Entry 6CON (X-ray diffraction, 2.10 A resolution); this record covers chains C and D of the 4 polymer chains in the assembly.

== Chain C ==
Molecule: CoA-transferase subunit alpha
Organism: Mycobacterium tuberculosis
Notes: EC 2.8.3.-, 2.8.3.12
UniProt: A0A045J8X5 (A0A045J8X5_MYCTX); residue numbers follow UniProt; this construct covers 1-292
Chain sequence (305 residues; each row starts with the number of its first residue; numbers below 1 keep their minus sign (Met-12 is residue -12)):
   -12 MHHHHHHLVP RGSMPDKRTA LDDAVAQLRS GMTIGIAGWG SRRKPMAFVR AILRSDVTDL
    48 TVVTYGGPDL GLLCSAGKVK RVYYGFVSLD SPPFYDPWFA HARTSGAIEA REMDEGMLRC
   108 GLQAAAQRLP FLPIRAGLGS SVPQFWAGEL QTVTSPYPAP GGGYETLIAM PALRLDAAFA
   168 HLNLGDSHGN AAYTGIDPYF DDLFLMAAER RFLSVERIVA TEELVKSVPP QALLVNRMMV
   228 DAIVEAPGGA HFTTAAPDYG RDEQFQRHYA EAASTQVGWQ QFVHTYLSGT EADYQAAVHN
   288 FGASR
Unresolved in the structure: -12 to 0
Differences from the reference sequence: initiating methionine (-12); expression tag (-11 to 0)
From the paper describing this entry:
  - catalytic residues: Glu102 (proposed by the authors, not directly observed)

== Chain D ==
Molecule: CoA-transferase subunit beta
Organism: Mycobacterium tuberculosis
Notes: EC 2.8.3.-, 2.8.3.6
UniProt: A0A045H5Z8 (A0A045H5Z8_MYCTX); residues 1-250 here = UniProt positions 1-250
Chain sequence (250 residues; numbered 1 to 250; the number before each row is that of its first residue):
     1 MSTRAEVCAV ACAELFRDAG EIMISPMTNM ASVGARLARL TFAPDILLTD GEAQLLADTP
    61 ALGKTGAPNR IEGWMPFGRV FETLAWGRRH VVMGANQVDR YGNQNISAFG PLQRPTRQMF
   121 GVRGSPGNTI NHATSYWVGN HCKRVFVEAV DVVSGIGYDK VDPDNPAFRF VNVYRVVSNL
   181 GVFDFGGPDH SMRAVSLHPG VTPGDVRDAT SFEVHDLDAA EQTRLPTDDE LHLIRAVIDP
   241 KSLRDREIRS
Unresolved in the structure: 1
From the paper describing this entry:
  - catalytic residues: Arg89, Asn128 (proposed by the authors, not directly observed)

== Chain C / chain D interface ==
Pairs across the interface (88; chain C residue first):
  Trp26(C) with Phe77(D); Phe81(D), hydrophobic; Arg123(D)
  Arg29(C) with Phe77(D)
  Tyr52(C) with Phe81(D)
  Gly72(C) with Arg123(D), hydrogen bond (backbone-backbone)
  Phe73(C) with Phe120(D); Arg123(D)
  Val74(C) with Phe120(D), hydrogen bond (backbone-backbone)
  Ser75(C) with Phe120(D); Arg123(D)
  Phe81(C) with Phe120(D), hydrophobic
  Tyr82(C) with Arg117(D); Gln118(D); Met119(D); Phe120(D), hydrophobic
  Phe86(C) with Gln118(D)
  Ala87(C) with Gln118(D)
  Arg90(C) with Leu112(D), hydrogen bond (side chain-backbone); Gln113(D); Arg114(D); Pro115(D); Gln118(D), hydrogen bond
  Thr91(C) with Arg114(D); Pro115(D)
  Ser92(C) with Arg114(D), hydrogen bond (backbone-side chain)
  Glu96(C) with Gln113(D)
  Ala97(C) with Gln113(D), hydrogen bond (backbone-side chain)
  Arg98(C) with Gln113(D)
  Glu99(C) with Ser107(D), hydrogen bond; Gly121(D); Val122(D), hydrogen bond (side chain-backbone)
  Met100(C) with Val122(D)
  Asp101(C) with Val122(D); Arg123(D); Gly124(D); Pro126(D); Gly127(D), hydrogen bond (side chain-backbone)
  Glu102(C) with Phe81(D); Arg123(D), salt bridge; Gly124(D)
  Arg106(C) with Gly78(D), hydrogen bond (side chain-backbone); Phe81(D); Glu82(D), salt bridge
  Arg122(C) with Ala85(D), hydrogen bond (side chain-backbone); Ile130(D); Asn131(D), hydrogen bond; Ala167(D)
  Ala123(C) with Gly127(D); Ile130(D)
  Gly124(C) with Pro126(D)
  Leu125(C) with Ile130(D); Ile156(D); Ala167(D), hydrophobic; Phe168(D), hydrophobic
  Gly126(C) with Val153(D); Ile156(D); Lys160(D)
  Ser127(C) with Val153(D); Ile156(D)
  Ser128(C) with Val152(D); Val153(D), hydrogen bond (side chain-backbone)
  Gln131(C) with Leu112(D)
  Phe132(C) with Leu112(D); Gln113(D), hydrogen bond (backbone-side chain)
  Ala146(C) with Pro166(D), hydrophobic
  Pro147(C) with Arg169(D)
  Gly149(C) with Pro166(D)
  Gly150(C) with Pro166(D)
  Tyr151(C) with Pro166(D)
  Glu152(C) with Asn165(D); Pro166(D); Ala167(D); Arg169(D), salt bridge
  Thr153(C) with Asn165(D), hydrogen bond (backbone-side chain); Ala167(D)
  Leu154(C) with Ala167(D), hydrophobic
  Tyr180(C) with Trp74(D)
  Ile183(C) with Glu52(D); Ala53(D), hydrophobic; Gln54(D); Trp74(D), hydrogen bond (backbone-side chain)
  Asp184(C) with Pro76(D); Phe77(D), hydrogen bond (side chain-backbone)
  Tyr186(C) with Phe77(D), hydrophobic
  Phe187(C) with Phe77(D); Gly78(D); Phe81(D), hydrophobic
Interface residues without a listed pair, chain C (49 interface residues in all): Gly93, Ile95, Gly103, Val129, Pro185
Interface residues without a listed pair, chain D (41 interface residues in all): Asn96, Thr116, Ser125, Ser154, Phe170

== In short ==
49 residues of chain C face 41 of chain D across their interface; the contacts include 17 hydrogen bonds and 3
salt bridges. Polar contacts include Glu102(C)-Arg123(D), Arg106(C)-Glu82(D) and Glu152(C)-Arg169(D). The
paper reports catalytic residues Glu102(C) and Arg89(D) among others.
Chain C is CoA-transferase subunit alpha and chain D is CoA-transferase subunit beta, both from Mycobacterium
tuberculosis; the structure, Crystal structure of Mycobacterium tuberculosis IpdAB, was determined by X-ray
diffraction (same publication as 6CO6, 6CO9 and 6COJ).
